Entry 8HJV (electron microscopy, 3.10 A resolution); this record covers chains D and M of the 35 polymer chains in the assembly.

# Chain D
Molecule: Alpha subunit of light-harvesting 1
From: Roseiflexus castenholzii DSM 13941
UniProtKB: Q83XD1 (Q83XD1_9CHLR); residues 1-42 here = UniProt positions 1-42
Sequence (42 residues; each row starts with the number of its first residue):
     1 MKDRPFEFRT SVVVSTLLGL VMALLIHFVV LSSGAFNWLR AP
Unresolved in the structure: 1-3, 42
Residues lining bound ligands:
  - bacteriochlorophyll a (BCL), molecule 1: F6, F8, S11, V12, S15
  - bacteriochlorophyll a (BCL), molecule 2: S11, V14, I26
  - bacteriochlorophyll a (BCL), molecule 3: T16, L17, G19, L20, A23, H27, V30, W38
  - bacteriochlorophyll a (BCL), molecule 4: G19, M22, A23, I26, H27, V30, F36
  - beta,psi-caroten-4-one (KGD): S15, T16, L18, G19, M22, I26

# Chain M
Molecule: Reaction center protein M chain
From: Roseiflexus castenholzii DSM 13941
UniProtKB: A7NQE8 (A7NQE8_ROSCS); residue numbers follow UniProt; this construct covers 335-641
Sequence (307 residues; numbered 335 to 641; the number before each row is that of its first residue):
   335 PIDLHDEEYR DGLEGTIAKP PGHVGWMQRL LGEGQVGPIY VGLWGVISFI TFFASAFIIL
   395 VDYGRQVGWN PIIYLREFWN LAVYPPPTEY GLSWNVPWDK GGAWLAATFF LHISVLTWWA
   455 RLYTRAKATG VGTQLAWGFA SALSLYFVIY LFHPLALGNW SAAPGHGFRA ILDWTNYVSI
   515 HWGNFYYNPF HMLSIFFLLG STLLLAMHGA TIVATSKWKS EMEFTEMMAE GPGTQRAQLF
   575 WRWVMGWNAN SYNIHIWAWW FAAFTAITGA IGLFLSGTLV PDWYAWGETA KIVAPWPNPD
   635 WAQYVFR
Unresolved in the structure: 641
Bound ions: Fe ion: H542, E557, H589 (shared with 1 residue of chain L)
Residues lining bound ligands:
  - bacteriochlorophyll a (BCL), molecule 1: F386, L445, V449, F473, A476, L479, Y480, W508, T509, N510, V512, S513, F519, Y520, H525, S528, I529, L532, G603, G606, L607
  - bacteriochlorophyll a (BCL), molecule 2: Y520, M526, I529, F530, L533, G534, L537
  - bacteriopheophytin a (BPH), molecule 1: S382, F383, F386, S448, V449, W452, L456, L469, G472, F473, A476, A596, A600
  - bacteriopheophytin a (BPH), molecule 2: F386, L445, Y480, I483, Y484, P498, F502, I505, L506, W508, T509
  - bacteriopheophytin a (BPH), molecule 3: L533, T536, L537, M541, W575, M579
  - Menaquinone 11 (MQE; 2-methyl-3-[(2E,6E,10E,14E,18E,22E,26E,30E,34E,38E)-3,7,11,15,19,23,27,31,35,39,43-undecamethyltetratetraconta-2,6,10,1 4,18,22,26,30,34,38,42-undecaen-1-yl]naphthalene-1,4-dione), molecule 1: A390, I393, L394, Y397, F412, H500, G501, F502, I505
  - Menaquinone 11 (MQE), molecule 2: L538, M541, H542, T545, I546, T568, A571, Q572, W575, M579, W581, N582, A583, N584, S585, I588, W591

# Chain D / chain M interface
Contacting residue pairs (8):
  L25(D) - F443(M)  hydrophobic
  F28(D) - L426(M)  hydrophobic
  F28(D) - W428(M)
  F28(D) - W494(M)  hydrophobic
  V29(D) - W428(M)  hydrophobic
  S32(D) - L426(M)
  S32(D) - S427(M)
  S32(D) - W428(M)
Also at the interface, not in a pair above, chain D (8 interface residues in all): V14, L17, V21, S33
Also at the interface, not in a pair above, chain M (9 interface residues in all): L377, W378, N429, L489

# In short
8 residues of chain D face 9 of chain M across their interface. Chain D binds 4 copies of bacteriochlorophyll
a and beta,psi-caroten-4-one. Ligands of chain M: 3 copies of bacteriopheophytin a, bacteriochlorophyll a and
Menaquinone 11.
Chain D is Alpha subunit of light-harvesting 1 and chain M is Reaction center protein M chain, both from
Roseiflexus castenholzii DSM 13941; the structure, Cryo-EM structure of carotenoid-depleted RC-LH complex from
Roseiflexus castenholzii at 10,000 lux, was determined by electron microscopy (same publication as 8HJU, 8J5O
and 8J5P).
